Entry 6N1W (electron microscopy, 4.20 A resolution (low resolution: residue-level contacts below are approximate; hydrogen-bond / salt-bridge calls are withheld)); this record covers chains m and n of the 24 polymer chains in the assembly.

== Chain m ==
Molecule: PGT122 Heavy chain
Organism: Homo sapiens
Amino-acid sequence (132 residues; numbered 1 to 111 plus 21 insertion-coded residues; the number before each row is that of its first residue; a row labelled like 82A-82C holds insertion residues (82A, then the next letters in order)):
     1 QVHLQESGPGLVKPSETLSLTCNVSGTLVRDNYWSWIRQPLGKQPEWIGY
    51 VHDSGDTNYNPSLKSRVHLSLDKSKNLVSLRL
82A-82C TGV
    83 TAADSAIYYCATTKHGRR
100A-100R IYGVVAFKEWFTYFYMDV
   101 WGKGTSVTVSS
Cystine bridges: Cys-22/Cys-92

== Chain n ==
Molecule: PGT122 Light chain
Organism: Homo sapiens
Amino-acid sequence (105 residues; row label = number of the first residue in the row; note: 1 number in that range is skipped by the numbering (no residue carries it; nothing is unmodelled there); a row labelled like 67A-67C holds insertion residues (67A, then the next letters in order)):
     8 TF
    11 VSVAPGQTARITCGEESLGSRSVIWYQQRPGQAPSLIIYNNNDRPSGIPD
    61 RFSGSPG
67A-67C STF
    68 GTTATLTITSVEAGDEADYYCHIWDSRR
95A-95C PTN
    96 WVFGEGTTLIVL
Cystine bridges: Cys-23/Cys-88

== Chain m / chain n interface ==
Pairs across the interface (43):
  Gln-39(m) / Tyr-87(n)
  Lys-43(m) / Tyr-87(n)
  Gln-44(m) / Tyr-87(n)
  Gln-44(m) / Gly-99(n)
  Pro-45(m) / Tyr-87(n)
  Pro-45(m) / Val-97(n)
  Pro-45(m) / Phe-98(n)
  Glu-46(m) / Trp-96(n)
  Glu-46(m) / Val-97(n)
  Trp-47(m) / His-89(n)
  Trp-47(m) / Trp-91(n)
  Trp-47(m) / Trp-96(n)
  Ile-48(m) / Trp-96(n)
  Gly-49(m) / Trp-96(n)
  Asn-58(m) / Trp-96(n)
  Tyr-59(m) / Trp-96(n)
  Asn-60(m) / Trp-96(n)
  Pro-61(m) / Trp-96(n)
  Tyr-91(m) / Gln-42(n)
  Tyr-91(m) / Pro-44(n)
  Tyr-100B(m) / Ser-30(n)
  Tyr-100B(m) / Ser-93(n)
  Phe-100K(m) / Ser-32(n)
  Phe-100K(m) / Trp-91(n)
  Phe-100K(m) / Ser-93(n)
  Thr-100L(m) / Trp-91(n)
  Tyr-100M(m) / Ser-32(n)
  Tyr-100M(m) / Tyr-49(n)
  Tyr-100M(m) / Asn-50(n)
  Tyr-100M(m) / Trp-91(n)
  Phe-100N(m) / Ile-34(n)
  Phe-100N(m) / Trp-91(n)
  Tyr-100O(m) / Ile-34(n)
  Tyr-100O(m) / Tyr-36(n)
  Tyr-100O(m) / Leu-46(n)
  Tyr-100O(m) / Tyr-49(n)
  Met-100P(m) / Tyr-36(n)
  Met-100P(m) / Leu-46(n)
  Trp-101(m) / Tyr-36(n)
  Trp-101(m) / Pro-44(n)
  Trp-101(m) / Ser-45(n)
  Trp-101(m) / Leu-46(n)
  Gly-102(m) / Ala-43(n)
Other interface residues (no listed pair), chain m (26 interface residues in all): Ile-37, Tyr-50, Arg-100, Asp-100Q
Other interface residues (no listed pair), chain n (22 interface residues in all): Arg-31, Asn-51, Asn-95C

== Overview ==
The interface between chain m and chain n involves 26 residues on one side and 22 on the other.
Here chain m is PGT122 Heavy chain and chain n is PGT122 Light chain, both from Homo sapiens. Entry 6N1W
(Cryo-EM structure at 4.2 A resolution of vaccine-elicited antibody DFPH-a.15 in complex with HIV-1 Env BG505
...) was determined by electron microscopy, deposited together with 6MPH, 6MQC, 6MQE, 6MQM, 6MQR, 6N16 and 4
further entries.
